PDB entry 6ZQJ | electron microscopy, 4.20 A resolution (low resolution: residue-level contacts below are approximate; hydrogen-bond / salt-bridge calls are withheld) | chains A and E of the 9 polymer chains in the assembly

Chain A:
Protein: Genome polyprotein
Organism: Spondweni virus
Reference sequence: C8XPB6 (C8XPB6_9FLAV); residues 1-505 here correspond to UniProt positions 290-794 (UniProt number = residue number + 289)
Amino-acid sequence (505 residues; row label = number of the first residue in the row):
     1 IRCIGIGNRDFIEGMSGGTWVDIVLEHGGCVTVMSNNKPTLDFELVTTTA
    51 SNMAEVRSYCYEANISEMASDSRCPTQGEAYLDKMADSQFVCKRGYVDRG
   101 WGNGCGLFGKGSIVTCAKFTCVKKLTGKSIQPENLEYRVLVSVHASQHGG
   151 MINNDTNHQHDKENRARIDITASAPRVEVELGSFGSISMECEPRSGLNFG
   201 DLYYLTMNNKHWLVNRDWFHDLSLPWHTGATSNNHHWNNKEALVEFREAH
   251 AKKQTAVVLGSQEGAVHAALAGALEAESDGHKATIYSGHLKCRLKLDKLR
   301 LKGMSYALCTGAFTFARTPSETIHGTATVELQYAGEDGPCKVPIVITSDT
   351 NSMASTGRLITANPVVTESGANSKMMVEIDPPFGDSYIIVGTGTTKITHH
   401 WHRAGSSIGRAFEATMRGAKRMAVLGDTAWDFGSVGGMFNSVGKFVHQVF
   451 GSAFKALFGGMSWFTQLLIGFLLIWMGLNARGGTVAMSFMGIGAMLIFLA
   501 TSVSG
Unresolved in the structure: 505
Construct notes: conflict Asn37 (Asp326 in C8XPB6), Ile187 (Phe476 in C8XPB6)
Cystine bridges: Cys3-Cys30, Cys60-Cys121, Cys74-Cys105, Cys92-Cys116, Cys191-Cys292, Cys309-Cys340

Chain E:
Protein: prM
Organism: Spondweni virus
Reference sequence: C8XPB6 (C8XPB6_9FLAV); residues 1-169 here correspond to UniProt positions 121-289 (UniProt number = residue number + 120)
Amino-acid sequence (169 residues; each row starts with the number of its first residue):
     1 VEVTKKGDTYYMFADKKDAGKVVTFETESGPNRCSIQAMDIGHMCPATMS
    51 YECPVLEPQYEPEDVDCWCNSTAAWIVYGTCTHKTTGETRRSRRSITLPS
   101 HASQKLETRSSTWLESREYSKYLIKVENWILRNPGYALVAAVIGWTLGSS
   151 RSQKIIFVTLLMLVAPAYS
Unresolved in the structure: 102-169
Cystine bridges: Cys34-Cys69, Cys45-Cys81, Cys53-Cys67
Covalently attached groups: N-acetylglucosamine (NAG) linked to Asn70

Interface between chain A and chain E:
Residue-residue contacts (9):
  Thr76(A) - Asp40(E)
  Gln77(A) - Met39(E)
  Gln77(A) - Asp40(E)
  Glu79(A) - Arg93(E)
  Trp101(A) - Pro62(E)
  Trp101(A) - Val65(E)
  Leu107(A) - Asp64(E)
  Phe108(A) - Glu63(E)
  Phe108(A) - Asp64(E)
Interface residues without a listed pair, chain E (10 interface residues in all): Gln37, Asp66, Trp68

Summary:
The interface between chain A and chain E involves 6 residues on one side and 10 on the other. Covalently
linked N-acetylglucosamine: at Asn70(E).
Here chain A is Genome polyprotein and chain E is prM, both from Spondweni virus. Entry 6ZQJ (Cryo-EM
structure of trimeric prME spike of Spondweni virus) was determined by electron microscopy, deposited together
with 6ZQI, 6ZQU, 6ZQV and 6ZQW.
